8TLZ - chain A; structure by X-ray diffraction, 2.75 A resolution.

Chain A:
Protein: MHC class I polypeptide-related sequence A
From: Homo sapiens
Reference sequence: Q29983 (MICA_HUMAN); residues 1-182 here correspond to UniProt positions 24-205 (UniProt number = residue number + 23)
Amino-acid sequence (188 residues; row label = number of the first residue in the row):
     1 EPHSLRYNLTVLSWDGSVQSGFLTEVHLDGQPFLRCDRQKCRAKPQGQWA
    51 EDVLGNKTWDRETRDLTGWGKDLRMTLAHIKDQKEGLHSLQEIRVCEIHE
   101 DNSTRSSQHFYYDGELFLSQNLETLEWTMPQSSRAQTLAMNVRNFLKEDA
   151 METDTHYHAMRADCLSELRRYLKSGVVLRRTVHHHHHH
Disordered / not traced: 45-55, 176-188
Construct notes: conflict Trp69 (Asn92 in Q29983), Leu125 (Lys148 in Q29983), Glu152 (Lys175 in Q29983), Asp154 (Lys177 in Q29983), Arg161 (His184 in Q29983), Ser166 (Gln189 in Q29983); expression tag (183-188)
Swiss-Prot annotation at these positions:
  - glycosylation (N-linked (GlcNAc...) asparagine): Asn8, Asn56
Cystine bridges: Cys36-Cys41, Cys96-Cys164
Covalent attachments: N-acetylglucosamine (NAG) linked to Asn8
Small-molecule neighbours: (2S)-2-hydroxybutanedioic acid (LMR): Tyr7, Asp65, Leu66, Trp69, Arg94, Met160, Asp163, Cys164, Glu167
From the paper describing this entry:
  - contacts within the chain: Glu152-Tyr157 (hydrogen bond)

Overview:
Bound to chain A: (2S)-2-hydroxybutanedioic acid. N-acetylglucosamine is covalently linked to Asn8. From the
paper: contacts within the chain involving Tyr157 and Glu152.
Chain A is MHC class I polypeptide-related sequence A (Homo sapiens); the structure, Preclinical
Characterization of Pan-NKG2D Ligand-Binding NKG2D Receptor Decoys, was determined by X-ray diffraction
together with 8TM0 and 8TM2 from the same study.
